Entry 6NT9 (electron microscopy, 3.30 A resolution); this record covers chains A and D of the 4 polymer chains in the assembly.

[Chain A]
Molecule: Serine/threonine-protein kinase TBK1
Source organism: Homo sapiens
Notes: EC 2.7.11.1
UniProtKB: Q9UHD2 (TBK1_HUMAN); numbering as in UniProt (aligned over 1-729)
Amino-acid sequence (742 residues; row label = number of the first residue in the row):
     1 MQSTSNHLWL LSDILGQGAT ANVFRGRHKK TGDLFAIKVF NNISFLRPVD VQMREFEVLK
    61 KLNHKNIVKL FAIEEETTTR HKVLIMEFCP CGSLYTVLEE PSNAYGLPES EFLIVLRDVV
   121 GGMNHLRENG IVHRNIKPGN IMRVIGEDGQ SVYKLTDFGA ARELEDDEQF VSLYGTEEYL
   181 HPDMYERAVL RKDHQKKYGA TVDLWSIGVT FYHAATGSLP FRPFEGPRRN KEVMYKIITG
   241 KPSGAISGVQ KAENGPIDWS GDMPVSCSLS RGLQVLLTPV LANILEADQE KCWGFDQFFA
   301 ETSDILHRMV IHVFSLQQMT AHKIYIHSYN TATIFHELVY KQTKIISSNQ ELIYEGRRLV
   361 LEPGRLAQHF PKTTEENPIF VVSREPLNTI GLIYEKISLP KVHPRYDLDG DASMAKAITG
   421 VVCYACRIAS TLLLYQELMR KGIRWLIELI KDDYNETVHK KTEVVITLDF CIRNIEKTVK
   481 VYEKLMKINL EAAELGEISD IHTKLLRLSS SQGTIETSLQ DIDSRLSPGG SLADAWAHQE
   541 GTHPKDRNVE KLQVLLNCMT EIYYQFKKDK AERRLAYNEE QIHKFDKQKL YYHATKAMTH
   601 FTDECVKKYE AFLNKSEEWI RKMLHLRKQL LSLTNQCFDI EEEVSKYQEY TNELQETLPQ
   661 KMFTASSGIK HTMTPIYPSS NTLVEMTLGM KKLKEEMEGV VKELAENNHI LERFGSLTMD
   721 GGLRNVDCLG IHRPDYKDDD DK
Unresolved in the structure: 43-48, 160-174, 184-199, 226-230, 485-495, 659-742
Differences from the reference sequence: engineered mutation N135 (Asp in Q9UHD2); expression tag (730-742)
UniProt features mapped onto this chain:
  - binding site (ATP): L15 to V23, K38
  - modified residue: S172 (Phosphoserine), K607 (N6-methyllysine), S716 (Phosphoserine)
  - cross-link (Glycyl lysine isopeptide (Lys-Gly)): K30 (interchain with G-Cter in ubiquitin), K401 (interchain with G-Cter in ubiquitin), K670 (interchain with G-Cter in ubiquitin)
  - natural variant: F24 (F24S: Loss of IFNB induction), R47 (R47H: In FTDALS4), D50 (D50A: In IIAE8), Y105 (Y105C: In FTDALS4), V152 (V152L: No effect on IFNB induction), G159 (G159A: In IIAE8), I207 (I207V: In IIAE8; uncertain significance), Y212 (Y212D: In AIARV), D296 (D296H: In a breast pleomorphic lobular carcinoma sample), I305 (I305T: In FTDALS4), L306 (L306I: In FTDALS4; uncertain significance), R308 to L729 (deletion: Loss of IFNB induction), 19 further natural variant entries in UniProt
  - mutagenesis: K30 (K30R: Decreases ubiquitination. Abolishes ubiquitination, phosphorylation and kinase activity; when associated with R-401), D33 (D33A: Decreases phosphorylation and kinase activity), K38 (K38A: Loss of kinase activity), S172 (S172A: Loss of kinase activity. No effect on dimerization. Loss of USP38-mediated degradation; S172E: Decreased kinase activity), L316 (L316E: Decreases kinase activity. No effect on phosphorylation), Y325 (Y325E: Abolishes phosphorylation and kinase activity), E355 (E355R: Decreases phosphorylation and kinase activity. Abolishes dimerization; when associated with A-357 or R-448), R357 (R357A: Decreases phosphorylation and kinase activity. Abolishes dimerization; when associated with R-355), K401 (K401R: Decreases ubiquitination. Abolishes ubiquitination, phosphorylation and kinase activity; when associated with R-30), E448 (E448R: Decreases phosphorylation and kinase activity. Abolishes dimerization; when associated with R-355), H459 (H459E: Abolishes dimerization and decreases kinase activity but no effect on phosphorylation; when associated with E-466 and E-470), I466 (I466E: Abolishes dimerization and decreases kinase activity but no effect on phosphorylation; when associated with E-459 and E-470), 17 further mutagenesis entries in UniProt
What the authors report for this chain:
  - post-translational modification sites: S172 (citing earlier work)
  - mutagenesis - D135N: abolished catalytic activity (citing earlier work)
  - mutagenesis - Y577A, N578A, Q581A: decreased signaling in response to cGAMP

[Chain D]
Molecule: Stimulator of interferon genes protein
Source organism: Gallus gallus
UniProtKB: A0A1D5P7Q9 (A0A1D5P7Q9_CHICK); residue numbers follow UniProt; this construct covers 1-379
Amino-acid sequence (392 residues; row label = number of the first residue in the row):
     1 MPQDPSTRSS PARLLIPEPR AGRARHAACV LLAVCFVVLF LSGEPLAPII RSVCTQLAAL
    61 QLGVLLKGCC CLAEEIFHLH SRHHGSLWQV LCSCFPPRWY LALLLVGGSA YLDPPEDNGH
   121 SPRLALTLSC LCQLLVLALG LQKLSAVEVS ELTESSKKNV AHGLAWSYYI GYLKVVLPRL
   181 KECMEELSRT NPMLRAHRDT WKLHILVPLG CDIWDDLEKA DSNIQYLADL PETILTRAGI
   241 KRRVYKHSLY VIRDKDNKLR PCVLEFASPL QTLCAMSQDD CAAFSREQRL EQARLFYRSL
   301 RDILGSSKEC AGLYRLIAYE EPAEPESHFL SGLILWHLQQ QQREEYMVQE ELPLGTSSVE
   361 LSLQVSSSDL PQPLRSDCPG IHRPDYKDDD DK
Unresolved in the structure: 1-368, 378-392
Differences from the reference sequence: expression tag (380-392)
What the authors report for this chain:
  - post-translational modification sites: S366 (citing earlier work)
  - mutagenesis - P371Q, L374A, L374A/R375A, R375A: abolished signaling in response to cGAMP

[Interface between chain A and chain D]
Pairs across the interface (7; chain A residue first):
  M1(A) - S376(D)
  S3(A) - S376(D)
  L8(A) - L374(D)  hydrophobic
  R27(A) - L374(D)
  K29(A) - P373(D)
  K29(A) - L374(D)  hydrogen bond (backbone-backbone)
  K30(A) - P373(D)
Also at the interface, not in a pair above, chain A (7 interface residues in all): H28
Also at the interface, not in a pair above, chain D (4 interface residues in all): R375
The authors on this interface:
  - specific contacts: L8(A)-L374(D) (hydrophobic contact)
  - hot spots on chain A (mutagenesis) - Q581A: abolished binding to Stimulator of interferon genes protein (chain D)
  - hot spots on chain A (mutagenesis) - N578A, Q581A: decreased signaling in response to cGAMP
  - hot spots on chain D (mutagenesis) - L374A: abolished binding to Serine/threonine-protein kinase TBK1 (chain A)

[Summary]
Chain A and chain D form an interface of 7 and 4 residues respectively, with 1 hydrogen bond. The
hydrogen-bonded pair K29(A)-L374(D) is a backbone contact. The authors report a hydrophobic contact between
L8(A) and L374(D). The paper reports that P371Q, L374A and L374A/R375A of chain D, among others, abolish
signaling in response to cGAMP; modification sites S172(A) and S366(D); 8 substitutions were tested in all.
Here chain A is Serine/threonine-protein kinase TBK1 (Homo sapiens) and chain D is Stimulator of interferon
genes protein (Gallus gallus). Entry 6NT9 (Cryo-EM structure of the complex between human TBK1 and chicken
STING) was determined by electron microscopy.
